Entry 6RE3 (electron microscopy, 3.30 A resolution); this record covers chains 1 and 6 of the 31 polymer chains in the assembly.

# Chain 1
Molecule: ATP synthase associated protein ASA1
Organism: Polytomella sp. Pringsheim 198.80
Reference sequence: Q85JD5 (Q85JD5_9CHLO); numbering as in UniProt (aligned over 1-618)
Chain sequence (618 residues; row label = number of the first residue in the row):
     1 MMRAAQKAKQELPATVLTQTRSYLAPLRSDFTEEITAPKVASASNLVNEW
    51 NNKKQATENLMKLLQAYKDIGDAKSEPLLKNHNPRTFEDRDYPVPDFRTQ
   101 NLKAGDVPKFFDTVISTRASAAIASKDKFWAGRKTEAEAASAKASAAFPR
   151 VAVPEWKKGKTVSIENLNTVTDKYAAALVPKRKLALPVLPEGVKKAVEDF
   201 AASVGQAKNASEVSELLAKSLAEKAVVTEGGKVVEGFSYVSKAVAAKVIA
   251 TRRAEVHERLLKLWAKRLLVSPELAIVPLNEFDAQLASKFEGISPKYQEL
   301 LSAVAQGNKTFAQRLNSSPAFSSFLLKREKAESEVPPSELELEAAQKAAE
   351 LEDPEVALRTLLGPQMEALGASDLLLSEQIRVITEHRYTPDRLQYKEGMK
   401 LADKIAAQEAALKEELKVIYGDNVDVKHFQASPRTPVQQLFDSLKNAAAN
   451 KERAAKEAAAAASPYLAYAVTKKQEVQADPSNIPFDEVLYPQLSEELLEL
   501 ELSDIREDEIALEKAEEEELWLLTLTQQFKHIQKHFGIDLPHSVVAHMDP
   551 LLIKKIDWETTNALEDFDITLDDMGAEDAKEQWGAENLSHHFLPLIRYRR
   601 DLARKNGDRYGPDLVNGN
Not modelled in the structure: 1-22, 618

# Chain 6
Molecule: Mitochondrial ATP synthase subunit ASA6
Organism: Polytomella sp. Pringsheim 198.80
Reference sequence: D7P897 (D7P897_9CHLO); residue numbers follow UniProt; this construct covers 1-151
Chain sequence (151 residues; numbered 1 to 151; the number before each row is that of its first residue):
     1 MMLRTLTRSSAVAGQAVRLFKTSAAAAEGNSVAGIIKSVNETSGANLLSS
    51 LKTIKAQAAPIYPAAASSTGYSTQAKIALFGALSWILYRADGQSKAHEWI
   101 VDLNLNVLQAAWLISFSSLIPFRAVYFAFRGMAPATASTLNGLKTFSSIS
   151 L
Not modelled in the structure: 1-27
Small-molecule neighbours: Zn2+ (ZN): Q93, D102, L105

# Interface between chain 1 and chain 6
Pairs across the interface - 71 pairs, chain 1 then chain 6:
  L261(1) with L47(6), hydrophobic
  K262(1) with V39(6); N40(6), hydrogen bond (side chain-backbone); T42(6)
  W264(1) with L151(6), hydrophobic
  K266(1) with I36(6); V39(6); N40(6), hydrogen bond
  R267(1) with S150(6), hydrogen bond (side chain-backbone)
  L269(1) with V39(6), hydrophobic; L51(6); I54(6), hydrophobic; K55(6)
  V270(1) with I35(6), hydrophobic
  P272(1) with K55(6)
  E273(1) with T145(6)
  F282(1) with F146(6), hydrophobic; I149(6), hydrophobic
  F290(1) with K144(6); F146(6), hydrophobic; S147(6)
  Q298(1) with K144(6); F146(6)
  L301(1) with T145(6); F146(6), hydrophobic
  F311(1) with R130(6)
  L315(1) with Y126(6); F127(6), hydrophobic
  A320(1) with Y126(6)
  F321(1) with Y126(6), hydrophobic; F127(6), hydrophobic
  L325(1) with F122(6), hydrophobic
  L326(1) with F122(6); R123(6); Y126(6), hydrophobic
  E329(1) with R123(6), salt bridge
  K330(1) with R123(6)
  A331(1) with F127(6), hydrophobic
  S333(1) with R123(6)
  E334(1) with R123(6), salt bridge; F127(6)
  E352(1) with K55(6), salt bridge
  D353(1) with K52(6)
  P354(1) with L51(6), hydrophobic
  E355(1) with L48(6)
  L358(1) with L51(6), hydrophobic
  R359(1) with L48(6)
  M366(1) with L48(6), hydrophobic
  A515(1) with L151(6)
  E519(1) with I36(6)
  L520(1) with V32(6), hydrophobic; A33(6); I36(6), hydrophobic
  L522(1) with S150(6)
  L523(1) with V32(6), hydrophobic
  T524(1) with N30(6), hydrogen bond; V32(6)
  L525(1) with L143(6)
  T526(1) with L143(6); S148(6), hydrogen bond
  Q527(1) with S31(6); V32(6); A58(6)
  F529(1) with L140(6), hydrophobic; G142(6); L143(6), hydrophobic
  I532(1) with L140(6), hydrophobic
  Q533(1) with L140(6)
  H535(1) with Y62(6), hydrogen bond
  F536(1) with A135(6)
  G537(1) with R130(6), hydrogen bond (backbone-side chain)
Other interface residues (no listed pair), chain 1 (58 interface residues in all): E258, A265, L274, Q285, L286, I293, S302, V335, H531, K534, I538, H547
Other interface residues (no listed pair), chain 6 (40 interface residues in all): E28, G44, P60, A124, T136, N141

# Summary
58 residues of chain 1 and 40 residues of chain 6 are in contact; the contacts include 7 hydrogen bonds and 3
salt bridges. Polar pairs include E329(1)-R123(6), E334(1)-R123(6) and E352(1)-K55(6). Ligands of chain 6:
Zn2+.
Chain 1 is ATP synthase associated protein ASA1 and chain 6 is Mitochondrial ATP synthase subunit ASA6, both
from Polytomella sp. Pringsheim 198.80; the structure, Cryo-EM structure of Polytomella F-ATP synthase, Rotary
substate 2B, monomer-masked refinement, was determined by electron microscopy, deposited together with 6RD4,
6RD5, 6RD6, 6RD7, 6RD8, 6RD9 and 46 further entries.
